PDB entry 7V6N | electron microscopy, 3.99 A resolution | chains B and C of the 9 polymer chains in the assembly

[Chain B (and C)]
Protein: Spike glycoprotein
Organism: Human betacoronavirus 2c EMC/2012
Notes: chain C of this document is another copy of the same molecule, construct and numbering; everything in this record applies to it too
Reference sequence: K0BRG7 (K0BRG7_MERS); numbering as in UniProt (aligned over 18-1206)
Chain sequence (1189 residues; row label = number of the first residue in the row):
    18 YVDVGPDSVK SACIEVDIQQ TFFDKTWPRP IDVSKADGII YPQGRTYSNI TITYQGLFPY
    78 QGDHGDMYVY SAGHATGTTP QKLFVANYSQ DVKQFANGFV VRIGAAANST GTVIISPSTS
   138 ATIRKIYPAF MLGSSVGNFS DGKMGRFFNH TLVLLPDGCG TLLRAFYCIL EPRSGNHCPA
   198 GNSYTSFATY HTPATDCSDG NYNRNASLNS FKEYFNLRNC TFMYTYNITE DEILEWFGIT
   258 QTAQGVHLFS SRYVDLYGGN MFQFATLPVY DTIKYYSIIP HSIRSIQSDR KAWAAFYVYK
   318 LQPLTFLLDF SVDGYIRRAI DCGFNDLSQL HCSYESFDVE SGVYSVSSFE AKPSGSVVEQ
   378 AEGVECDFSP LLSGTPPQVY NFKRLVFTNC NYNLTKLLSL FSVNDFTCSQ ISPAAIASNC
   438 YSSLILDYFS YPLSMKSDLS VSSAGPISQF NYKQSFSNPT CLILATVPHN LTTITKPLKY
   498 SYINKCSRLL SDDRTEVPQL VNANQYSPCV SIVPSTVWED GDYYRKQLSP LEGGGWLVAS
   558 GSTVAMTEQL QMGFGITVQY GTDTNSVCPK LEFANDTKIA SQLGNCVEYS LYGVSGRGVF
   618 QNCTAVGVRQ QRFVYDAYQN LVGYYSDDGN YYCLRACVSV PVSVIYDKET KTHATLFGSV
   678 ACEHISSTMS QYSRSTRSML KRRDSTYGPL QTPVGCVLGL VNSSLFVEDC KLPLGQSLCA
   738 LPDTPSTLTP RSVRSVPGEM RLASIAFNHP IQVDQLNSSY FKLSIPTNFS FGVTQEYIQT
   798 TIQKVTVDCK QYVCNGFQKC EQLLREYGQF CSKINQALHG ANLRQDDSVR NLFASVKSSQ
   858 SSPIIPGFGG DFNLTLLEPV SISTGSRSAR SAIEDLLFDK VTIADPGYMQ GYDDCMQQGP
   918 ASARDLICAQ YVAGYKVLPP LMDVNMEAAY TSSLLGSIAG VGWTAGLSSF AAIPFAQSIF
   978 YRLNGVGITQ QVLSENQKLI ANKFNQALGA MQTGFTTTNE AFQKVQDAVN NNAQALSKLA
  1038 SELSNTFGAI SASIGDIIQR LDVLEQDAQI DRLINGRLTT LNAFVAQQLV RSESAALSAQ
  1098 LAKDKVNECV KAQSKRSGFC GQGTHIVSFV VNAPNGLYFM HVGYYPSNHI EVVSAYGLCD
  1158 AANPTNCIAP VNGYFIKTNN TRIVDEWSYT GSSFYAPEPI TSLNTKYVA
Not modelled in the structure: 378-380, 589-594, 699-709, 726-728, 742-756, 862-868, 877-885, 916-923, 1157-1163, 1189-1206 (chain C: 378-380, 589-594, 617, 699-709, 743-759, 878-885, 916-923, 959-971, 983-1003, 1107, 1121, 1142-1143)
Cystine bridges: Cys30-Cys195, Cys176-Cys214, Cys185-Cys237, Cys339-Cys349, Cys383-Cys407, Cys425-Cys478, Cys437-Cys585, Cys503-Cys526, Cys620-Cys650, Cys679-Cys713, Cys811-Cys817, Cys1106-Cys1117

[Chain B / chain C interface]
Residue-residue contacts (125; chain B residue first):
  Gln72(B) - Arg822(C)
  Gln72(B) - Glu823(C)  hydrogen bond
  Thr322(B) - Arg822(C)
  Ser350(B) - Ser829(C)
  Ser350(B) - Gln833(C)  hydrogen bond
  Tyr351(B) - Gln833(C)
  Val360(B) - His836(C)  hydrogen bond (backbone-side chain)
  Tyr361(B) - His836(C)
  Ser362(B) - Asp805(C)  hydrogen bond
  Val363(B) - Asp805(C)
  Val363(B) - Gln808(C)
  Ser364(B) - Asp805(C)
  Ser365(B) - Gln808(C)
  Ser365(B) - Ala930(C)
  Glu367(B) - Asn812(C)  hydrogen bond
  Glu367(B) - Gly813(C)  hydrogen bond (side chain-backbone)
  Lys400(B) - Tyr287(C)
  Arg401(B) - Ala260(C)  hydrogen bond (side chain-backbone)
  Arg401(B) - Tyr287(C)
  Val403(B) - Gln261(C)
  Val403(B) - Pro285(C)  hydrophobic
  Gln427(B) - Glu1062(C)
  Ile428(B) - Arg1057(C)
  Ser429(B) - Asp1059(C)
  Ala432(B) - Ile1055(C)
  Arg511(B) - Thr412(C)  hydrogen bond
  Arg511(B) - Lys413(C)
  Arg511(B) - Ser416(C)  hydrogen bond
  Arg511(B) - Lys587(C)
  Thr512(B) - Thr412(C)
  Gln522(B) - Tyr287(C)  hydrogen bond (side chain-backbone)
  Gln522(B) - Thr289(C)
  Tyr523(B) - Tyr287(C)  hydrophobic
  Leu548(B) - Asn155(C)
  Gln576(B) - Gln261(C)
  Gly578(B) - Gln60(C)
  Thr579(B) - Gln60(C)  hydrogen bond
  Asp580(B) - Gly61(C)
  Ser612(B) - Ile1051(C)
  Gln618(B) - Met913(C)  hydrogen bond (side chain-backbone)
  Gln618(B) - Gln914(C)
  Gln618(B) - Gln915(C)
  Val623(B) - Val329(C)
  Gly624(B) - Val329(C)  hydrogen bond (backbone-backbone)
  Gly624(B) - Asp330(C)
  Val625(B) - Thr63(C)
  Val625(B) - Phe279(C)  hydrophobic
  Val625(B) - Asp330(C)  hydrogen bond (backbone-backbone)
  Val625(B) - Gly331(C)
  Val625(B) - Tyr332(C)  hydrophobic
  Gln627(B) - Val271(C)
  Gln627(B) - Phe279(C)
  Gln628(B) - Tyr58(C)
  Gln628(B) - Pro59(C)
  Gln628(B) - Gln60(C)
  Gln628(B) - Arg62(C)
  Gln628(B) - Thr63(C)  hydrogen bond (backbone-side chain)
  Phe630(B) - Arg62(C)
  Phe630(B) - Thr63(C)  hydrogen bond (backbone-side chain)
  Val631(B) - Thr63(C)
  Tyr632(B) - Arg62(C)
  Tyr632(B) - Thr63(C)  hydrogen bond (backbone-backbone)
  Tyr632(B) - Tyr64(C)
  Asp633(B) - Ile67(C)
  Ala634(B) - Ile69(C)  hydrophobic
  Tyr635(B) - Ser1038(C)
  Gln636(B) - Asn1042(C)
  Gln636(B) - Ser1048(C)  hydrogen bond (side chain-backbone)
  Gln636(B) - Ala1049(C)
  Gln636(B) - Ser1050(C)
  Tyr641(B) - Thr63(C)
  Tyr641(B) - Tyr64(C)  hydrogen bond (side chain-backbone)
  Ala653(B) - Tyr928(C)
  Cys654(B) - Tyr928(C)
  Val655(B) - Met913(C)  hydrophobic
  Val655(B) - Tyr928(C)  hydrophobic
  Ser656(B) - Gln927(C)
  Ser656(B) - Tyr928(C)  hydrogen bond (side chain-backbone)
  Ser656(B) - Ala930(C)
  Pro658(B) - Lys933(C)
  Gly675(B) - Lys933(C)
  Ser676(B) - Gly904(C)  hydrogen bond (side chain-backbone)
  Ser676(B) - Met906(C)
  Ser676(B) - Tyr909(C)
  Ser676(B) - Gln927(C)  hydrogen bond
  Val677(B) - Met906(C)
  Val677(B) - Tyr909(C)
  Ala678(B) - Tyr909(C)
  Cys713(B) - Met906(C)
  Leu715(B) - Met906(C)
  Gly716(B) - Met906(C)
  Ser734(B) - Asp843(C)
  Ser734(B) - Arg847(C)  hydrogen bond
  Ser734(B) - Leu938(C)
  Leu735(B) - Leu938(C)
  Cys736(B) - Asp843(C)
  Cys736(B) - Leu935(C)  hydrophobic
  Cys736(B) - Pro936(C)  hydrogen bond (side chain-backbone)
  Cys736(B) - Leu938(C)  hydrophobic
  Ala737(B) - Pro936(C)
  Ala737(B) - Leu938(C)
  Leu738(B) - Leu938(C)
  Leu738(B) - Met939(C)  hydrophobic
  Leu738(B) - Asp940(C)
  Leu738(B) - Met943(C)  hydrophobic
  Phe764(B) - Lys854(C)
  Phe764(B) - Met943(C)  hydrophobic
  Phe764(B) - Tyr947(C)
  Asn765(B) - Met943(C)
  Asn765(B) - Ala946(C)
  Gln769(B) - Ser858(C)
  Val770(B) - Gln857(C)
  Val770(B) - Ser858(C)
  Asp771(B) - Ser858(C)
  Asp771(B) - Ser859(C)
  Asp771(B) - Pro860(C)
  Gln772(B) - Pro860(C)
  Leu773(B) - Pro860(C)  hydrophobic
  Leu773(B) - Ile861(C)
  Leu773(B) - Ile862(C)  hydrophobic
  Leu773(B) - Phe972(C)
  Asn774(B) - Phe972(C)
  Ser775(B) - Phe972(C)
  Lys779(B) - Gln857(C)
  Gly1115(B) - Asn1104(C)
Also at the interface, not in a pair above, chain B (82 interface residues in all): Pro320, Leu321, Gly359, Ser435, Ile442, Val611, Arg626, Arg629, Cys679, His681, Pro730, Leu1061
Also at the interface, not in a pair above, chain C (82 interface residues in all): Ser65, Val153, Gln280, Asp288, Phe473, Lys801, Val804, Tyr905, Gln1056

[In short]
The chain B/chain C interface involves 82 residues from each chain, with 24 hydrogen bonds. Polar pairs
include Gln72(B)-Glu823(C), Ser350(B)-Gln833(C) and Val360(B)-His836(C).
Both chains are Spike glycoprotein (Human betacoronavirus 2c EMC/2012). Entry 7V6N (MERS S ectodomain trimer
in complex with neutralizing antibody 111 state1) was determined by electron microscopy.
